8SDH - chains A and D of the 3 polymer chains in the assembly; structure by X-ray diffraction, 2.84 A resolution.

[Chain A]
Protein: Spike protein S1
Organism: Severe acute respiratory syndrome coronavirus 2
Notes: fragment: Receptor binding domain
UniProtKB: P0DTC2 (SPIKE_SARS2); residue numbers follow UniProt; this construct covers 333-530
Sequence (205 residues; numbered 333 to 537; the number before each row is that of its first residue):
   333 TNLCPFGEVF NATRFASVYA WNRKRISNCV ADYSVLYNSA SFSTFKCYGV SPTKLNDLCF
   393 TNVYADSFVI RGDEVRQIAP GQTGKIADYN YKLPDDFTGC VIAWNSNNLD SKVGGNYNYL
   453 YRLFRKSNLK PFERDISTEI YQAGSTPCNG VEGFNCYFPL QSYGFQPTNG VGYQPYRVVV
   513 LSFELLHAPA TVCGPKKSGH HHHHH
Not modelled in the structure: 333, 529-537
Construct notes: expression tag (531-537)
Swiss-Prot annotation at these positions:
  - region: Arg403 to Asp405 (Integrin-binding motif), Asn448 to Phe456 (Immunodominant HLA epitope recognized by the CD8+)
  - glycosylation: Asn343 (N-linked (GlcNAc...) (complex) asparagine)
  - natural variant: Gly339 (G339D: In strain: Omicron/BA.1, Omicron/BA.2 and 4 more; G339H: In strain: Omicron/BA.2.75, Omicron/XBB.1.5 and 1 more), Arg346 (R346K: In strain: Mu/B.1.621; R346T: In strain: Omicron/BQ.1.1, Omicron/XBB.1.5 and 1 more), Leu368 (L368I: In strain: Omicron/XBB.1.5, Omicron/EG.5.1), Ser371 (S371F: In strain: Omicron/BA.2, Omicron/BA.2.12.1 and 6 more; S371L: In strain: Omicron/BA.1), Ser373 (S373P: In strain: Omicron/BA.1, Omicron/BA.2 and 7 more), Ser375 (S375F: In strain: Omicron/BA.1, Omicron/BA.2 and 7 more), Thr376 (T376A: In strain: Omicron/BA.2, Omicron/BA.2.12.1 and 5 more), Asp405 (D405N: In strain: Omicron/BA.2, Omicron/BA.2.12.1 and 6 more), Arg408 (R408S: In strain: Omicron/BA.2, Omicron/BA.2.12.1 and 6 more), Lys417 (K417N: In strain: Beta/B.1.351, Omicron/BA.1 and 8 more; K417T: In strain: Gamma/P.1), Asn440 (N440K: In strain: Omicron/BA.1, Omicron/BA.2 and 7 more), Lys444 (K444T: In strain: Omicron/BQ.1.1), 16 further natural variant entries in UniProt
  - mutagenesis: Asn343 (N343Q: Reduced viral infectivity), Leu452 (L452R: Increased resistance to neutralizing antibodies. Decreases HLA binding to NF9 epitope. Increased binding affinity to human ACE2), Tyr453 (Y453F: Decreased HLA binding to NF9 epitope. Increased binding affinity to human ACE2), Ala475 (A475V: Increased resistance to neutralizing antibodies), Val483 (V483A: Increased resistance to neutralizing antibodies), Glu484 (E484D: Increased replication in human TMEM106B overexpressing cells), Phe490 (F490L: Increased resistance to neutralizing antibodies and human covalescent sera neutralization), Gln493 (Q493N: Reduced host ACE2-binding affinity in vitro; Q493Y: Reduced host ACE2-binding affinity in vitro), Asn501 (N501T: Reduced host ACE2-binding affinity in vitro; N501Y: Increased binding affinity to human ACE2), His519 (H519P: Increased resistance to human covalescent sera neutralization)
Disulfide bonds: Cys336-Cys361, Cys379-Cys432, Cys391-Cys525, Cys480-Cys488
Covalent attachments: N-acetylglucosamine (NAG) linked to Asn343
From the paper describing this entry:
  - post-translational modification sites: Asn343

[Chain D]
Protein: Neutralizing antibody CC25.56 Light Chain
Organism: Homo sapiens
Notes: antibody fragment or engineered binder
Sequence (214 residues; each row starts with the number of its first residue; note: 4 numbers in that range are skipped by the numbering (no residue carries them; nothing is unmodelled there); a row labelled like 95A-95B holds insertion residues (95A, then the next letters in order)):
     1 QSALTQPPS
    11 VSVAPGKTAR ITCGGNNIGS KSVHWYQQKA GQAPVVVIYY PSDRPSGIPE RFSGSNSENT
    71 ATLTISGVEA GDEADYYCQL WDTNS
95A-95B DH
    96 WVFGGGTKLT V
  106A L
   107 GQPKAAPSVT LFPPSSEELQ ANKATLVCLI SDFYPGAVTV AWKADSSPVK AGVETTTPSK
   167 QS
   170 NNKYAASSYL SLTPEQWKSH RSYSCQVTHE G
   203 STVEKTVAPT ECS
Not modelled in the structure: 1, 213-215
Disulfide bonds: Cys23-Cys88, Cys134-Cys194

[Chain A / chain D interface]
Pairs across the interface - 16 pairs, chain A then chain D:
  Arg457(A) with Trp91(D); Thr93(D)
  Lys458(A) with Thr93(D); Asn94(D)
  Ser459(A) with Asp95A(D), hydrogen bond
  Arg466(A) with Trp91(D)
  Asp467(A) with Thr93(D)
  Ile468(A) with Tyr50(D), hydrophobic; Pro51(D)
  Ser469(A) with Ser30(D); Thr93(D)
  Thr470(A) with Ser30(D), hydrogen bond (backbone-backbone)
  Glu471(A) with Ser30(D), hydrogen bond (backbone-backbone); Lys31(D), salt bridge
  Asn481(A) with Asn27(D)
  Gly482(A) with Asn27(D), hydrogen bond (backbone-side chain)
Interface residues without a listed pair, chain A (13 interface residues in all): Glu465, Gln474
Interface residues without a listed pair, chain D (10 interface residues in all): Ser32

[In short]
The interface between chain A and chain D involves 13 residues on one side and 10 on the other; the contacts
include 4 hydrogen bonds and 1 salt bridge. Among the polar pairs are Glu471(A)-Lys31(D), Ser459(A)-Asp95A(D)
and Gly482(A)-Asn27(D). Covalently linked N-acetylglucosamine: at Asn343(A). The paper reports a modification
site at Asn343(A).
Here chain A is Spike protein S1 (Severe acute respiratory syndrome coronavirus 2) and chain D is Neutralizing
antibody CC25.56 Light Chain (Homo sapiens). Entry 8SDH (Crystal structure of SARS-CoV-2 receptor binding
domain in complex with neutralizing antibody CC25.56) was determined by X-ray diffraction together with 8SDF,
8SIR and 8SIT from the same study.
